PDB entry 8PHE | electron microscopy, 3.10 A resolution | chains A and D of the 4 polymer chains in the assembly

Chain A:
Name: Complex I assembly factor ACAD9, mitochondrial
From: Homo sapiens
Notes: EC 1.3.8.-
UniProt: Q9H845 (ACAD9_HUMAN); numbering as in UniProt (aligned over 38-621)
Sequence (591 residues; numbered 37 to 627; the number before each row is that of its first residue):
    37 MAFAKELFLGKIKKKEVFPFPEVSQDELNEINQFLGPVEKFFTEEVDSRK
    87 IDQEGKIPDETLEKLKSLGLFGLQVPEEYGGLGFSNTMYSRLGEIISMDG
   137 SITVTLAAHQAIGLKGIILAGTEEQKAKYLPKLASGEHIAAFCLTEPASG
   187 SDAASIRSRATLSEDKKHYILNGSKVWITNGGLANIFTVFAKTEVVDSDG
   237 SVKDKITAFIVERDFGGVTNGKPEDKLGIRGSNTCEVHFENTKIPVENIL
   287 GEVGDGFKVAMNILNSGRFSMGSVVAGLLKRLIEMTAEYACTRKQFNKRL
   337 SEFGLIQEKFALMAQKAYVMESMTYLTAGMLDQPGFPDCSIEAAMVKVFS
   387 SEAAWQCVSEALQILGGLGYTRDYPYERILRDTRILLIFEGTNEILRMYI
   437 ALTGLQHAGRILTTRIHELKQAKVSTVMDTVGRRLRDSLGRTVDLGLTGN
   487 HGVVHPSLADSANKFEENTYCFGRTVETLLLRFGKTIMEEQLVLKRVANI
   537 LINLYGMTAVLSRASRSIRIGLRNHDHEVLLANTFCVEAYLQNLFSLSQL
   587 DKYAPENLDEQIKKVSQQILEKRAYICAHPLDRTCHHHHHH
Disordered / not traced: 37, 454-486, 622-627
Differences from the reference sequence: initiating methionine (37); expression tag (622-627)
Swiss-Prot annotation at these positions:
  - active site: E426 (Proton acceptor)
  - modified residue: K41 (N6-acetyllysine), K92 (N6-succinyllysine), T478 (Phosphothreonine), K521 (N6-acetyllysine)
  - natural variant: F44 (F44I: In MC1DN20), R127 (R127K: In MC1DN20), R193 (R193W: In MC1DN20; uncertain significance), A220 (A220V: In MC1DN20), S234 (S234F: In MC1DN20; uncertain significance), R266 (R266Q: In MC1DN20), C271 (C271G: In MC1DN20), G303 (G303S: In MC1DN20; uncertain significance), A326 (A326T: In MC1DN20), V384 (V384M: In MC1DN20), E413 (E413K: In MC1DN20; uncertain significance), R414 (R414C: In MC1DN20), 5 further natural variant entries in UniProt
  - mutagenesis: E426 (E426Q: Loss of long-chain-acyl-CoA dehydrogenase activity. Does not affect mitochondrial complex I assembly)
From the paper describing this entry:
  - self-association interface (contacts with another copy of this molecule); pairs are residue here / residue on that copy: D188-N333 (hydrogen bond), K600
  - conformationally variable residues (loop rearrangement): F178 to R195
  - mutagenesis - A184S: unchanged binding to Evolutionarily conserved signaling intermediate in Toll pathway, mitochondrial (chain D)
  - mutagenesis - A184S: unchanged catalytic activity on palmitoyl-CoA (C16:0)

Chain D:
Name: Evolutionarily conserved signaling intermediate in Toll pathway, mitochondrial
From: Homo sapiens
UniProt: Q9BQ95 (ECSIT_HUMAN); numbering as in UniProt (aligned over 221-431)
Sequence (221 residues; row label = number of the first residue in the row):
   219 MGQDPVELAMFGLRHMEPDLSARVTIYQVPLPKDSTGAADPPQPHIVGIQ
   269 SPDQQAALARHNPARPVFVEGPFSLWLRNKCVYYHILRADLLPPEEREVE
   319 ETPEEWNLYYPMQLDLEYVRSGWDNYEFDINEVEEGPVFAMCMAGAHDQA
   369 TMAKWIQGLQETNPTLAQIPVVFRLAGSTRELQTSSAGLEEPPLPEDHQE
   419 EDDNLQRQQQGQSLEHHHHHH
Disordered / not traced: 219-319, 335-439
Differences from the reference sequence: initiating methionine (219); expression tag (220, 432-439)
Swiss-Prot annotation at these positions:
  - cross-link: K372 (Glycyl lysine isopeptide (Lys-Gly) (interchain with G-Cter in ubiquitin))
  - mutagenesis: K372 (K372A: Complete loss of interaction with RELA and NFKB1 together with loss of NF-kappa-B-dependent gene expression)
From the paper describing this entry:
  - mutagenesis - T320E, Y327A, Y328F: decreased binding to Complex I assembly factor ACAD9, mitochondrial (chain A)
  - post-translational modification sites: S269, T320, S431

Interface between chain A and chain D:
Pairs across the interface - 40 pairs, chain A then chain D:
  L180(A) with E323(D); L326(D), hydrophobic
  T181(A) with Y327(D)
  D188(A) with W324(D), hydrogen bond
  A190(A) with E323(D); W324(D)
  S191(A) with W324(D)
  I192(A) with E323(D)
  K228(A) with P321(D), hydrogen bond (side chain-backbone)
  K239(A) with E322(D), salt bridge
  D240(A) with E322(D)
  I242(A) with P321(D); E322(D); E323(D)
  F293(A) with E322(D); N325(D); L326(D), hydrophobic
  A296(A) with L326(D), hydrophobic
  M297(A) with L326(D)
  I431(A) with Y327(D); Y328(D), hydrophobic
  M434(A) with Y328(D), hydrophobic
  Y435(A) with Y327(D); Y328(D), hydrophobic; P329(D)
  L438(A) with Y328(D), hydrophobic; P329(D); L332(D), hydrophobic
  T439(A) with P329(D)
  Q442(A) with L332(D); D333(D), hydrogen bond (side chain-backbone)
  G445(A) with L334(D)
  G520(A) with L334(D)
  K521(A) with L332(D); L334(D), hydrogen bond (side chain-backbone)
  I523(A) with L332(D), hydrophobic
  M524(A) with Y328(D), hydrophobic; P329(D); M330(D), hydrophobic
  Q527(A) with Y328(D)
Other interface residues (no listed pair), chain A (31 interface residues in all): A189, K241, L300, L441, T449, L516

Overview:
Chain A and chain D form an interface of 31 and 13 residues respectively, with 4 hydrogen bonds and 1 salt
bridge. Polar pairs include K239(A)-E322(D), D188(A)-W324(D) and K228(A)-P321(D). The paper reports that
T320E, Y327A and Y328F of chain D reduce binding to Complex I assembly factor ACAD9, mitochondrial (chain A);
modification sites S269(D), T320(D) and S431(D).
Here chain A is Complex I assembly factor ACAD9, mitochondrial and chain D is Evolutionarily conserved
signaling intermediate in Toll pathway, mitochondrial, both from Homo sapiens. Entry 8PHE (ACAD9-WT in complex
with ECSIT-CTER) was determined by electron microscopy together with 8PHF from the same study.
